PDB entry 2YU9 | X-ray diffraction, 3.40 A resolution | chains A and B of the 13 polymer chains in the assembly

== Chain A ==
Name: DNA-directed RNA polymerase II largest subunit
From: Saccharomyces cerevisiae
Notes: EC 2.7.7.6
Reference sequence: P04050 (RPB1_YEAST); residue numbers follow UniProt; this construct covers 1-1733
Sequence (1733 residues; row label = number of the first residue in the row):
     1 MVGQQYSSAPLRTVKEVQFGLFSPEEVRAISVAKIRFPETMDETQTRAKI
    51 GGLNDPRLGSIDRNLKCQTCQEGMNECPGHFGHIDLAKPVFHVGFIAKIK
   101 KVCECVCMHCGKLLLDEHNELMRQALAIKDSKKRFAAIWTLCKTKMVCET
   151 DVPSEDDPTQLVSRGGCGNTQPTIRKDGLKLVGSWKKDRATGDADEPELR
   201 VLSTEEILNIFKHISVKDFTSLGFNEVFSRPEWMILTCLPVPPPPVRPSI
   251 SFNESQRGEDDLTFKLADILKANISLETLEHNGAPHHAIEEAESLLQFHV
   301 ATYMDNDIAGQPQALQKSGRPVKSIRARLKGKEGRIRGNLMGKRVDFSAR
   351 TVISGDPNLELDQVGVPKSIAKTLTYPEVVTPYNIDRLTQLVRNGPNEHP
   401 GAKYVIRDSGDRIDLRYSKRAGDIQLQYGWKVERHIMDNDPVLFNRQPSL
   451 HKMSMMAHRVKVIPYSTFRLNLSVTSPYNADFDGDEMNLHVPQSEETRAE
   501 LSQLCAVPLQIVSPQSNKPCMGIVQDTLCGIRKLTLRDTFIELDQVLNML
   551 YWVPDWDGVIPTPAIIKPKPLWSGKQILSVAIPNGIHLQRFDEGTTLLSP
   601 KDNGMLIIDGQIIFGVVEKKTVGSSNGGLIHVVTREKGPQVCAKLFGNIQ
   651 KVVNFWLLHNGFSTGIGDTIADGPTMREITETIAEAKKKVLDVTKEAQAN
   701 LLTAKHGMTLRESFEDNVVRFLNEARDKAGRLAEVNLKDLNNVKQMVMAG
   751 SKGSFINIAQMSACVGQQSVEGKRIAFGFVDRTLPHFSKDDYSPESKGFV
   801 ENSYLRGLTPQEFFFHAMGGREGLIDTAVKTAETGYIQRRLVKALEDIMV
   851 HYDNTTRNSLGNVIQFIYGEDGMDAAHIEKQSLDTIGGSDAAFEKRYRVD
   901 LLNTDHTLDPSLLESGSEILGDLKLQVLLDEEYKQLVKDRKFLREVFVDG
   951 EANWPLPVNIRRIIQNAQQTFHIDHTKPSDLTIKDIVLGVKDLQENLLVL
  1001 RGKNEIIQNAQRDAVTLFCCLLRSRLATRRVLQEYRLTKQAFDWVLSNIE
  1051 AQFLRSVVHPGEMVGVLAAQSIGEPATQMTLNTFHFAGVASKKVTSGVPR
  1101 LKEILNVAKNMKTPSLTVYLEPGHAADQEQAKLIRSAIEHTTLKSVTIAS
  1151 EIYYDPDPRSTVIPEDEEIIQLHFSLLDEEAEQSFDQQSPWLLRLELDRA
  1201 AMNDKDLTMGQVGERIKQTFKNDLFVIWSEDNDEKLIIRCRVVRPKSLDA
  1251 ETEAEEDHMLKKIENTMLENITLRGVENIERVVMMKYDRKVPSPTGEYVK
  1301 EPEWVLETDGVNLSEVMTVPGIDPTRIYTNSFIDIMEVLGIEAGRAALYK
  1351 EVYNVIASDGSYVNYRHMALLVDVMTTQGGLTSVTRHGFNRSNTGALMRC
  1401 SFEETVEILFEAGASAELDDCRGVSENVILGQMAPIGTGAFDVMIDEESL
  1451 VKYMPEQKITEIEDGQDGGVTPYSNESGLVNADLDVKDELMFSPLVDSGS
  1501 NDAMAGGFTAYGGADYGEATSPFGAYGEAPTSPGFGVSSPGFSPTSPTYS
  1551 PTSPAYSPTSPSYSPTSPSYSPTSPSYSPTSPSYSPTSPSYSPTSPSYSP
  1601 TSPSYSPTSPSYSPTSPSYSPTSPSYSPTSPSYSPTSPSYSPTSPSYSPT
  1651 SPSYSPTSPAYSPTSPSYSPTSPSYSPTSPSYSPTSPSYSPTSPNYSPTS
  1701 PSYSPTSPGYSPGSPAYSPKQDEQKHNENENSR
Not modelled in the structure: 1-2, 155-160, 187-198, 1177-1186, 1245-1253, 1451-1733
Ion coordination: Zn2+ site 1: C67, C70, C77, H80; Zn2+ site 2: C107, C110, C148, C167; Mg2+: D481, D483, D485
Residues lining bound ligands: UTP: R446, P448, N479, D481, D483, Q1078
Reported in the primary citation:
  - catalytic residues: H1085 (proposed by the authors, not directly observed)
  - mutagenesis - R446A: abolished growth

== Chain B ==
Name: DNA-directed RNA polymerase II 140 kDa polypeptide
From: Saccharomyces cerevisiae
Notes: EC 2.7.7.6
Reference sequence: P08518 (RPB2_YEAST); residues 1-1224 here = UniProt positions 1-1224
Sequence (1224 residues; row label = number of the first residue in the row):
     1 MSDLANSEKYYDEDPYGFEDESAPITAEDSWAVISAFFREKGLVSQQLDS
    51 FNQFVDYTLQDIICEDSTLILEQLAQHTTESDNISRKYEISFGKIYVTKP
   101 MVNESDGVTHALYPQEARLRNLTYSSGLFVDVKKRTYEAIDVPGRELKYE
   151 LIAEESEDDSESGKVFIGRLPIMLRSKNCYLSEATESDLYKLKECPFDMG
   201 GYFIINGSEKVLIAQERSAGNIVQVFKKAAPSPISHVAEIRSALEKGSRF
   251 ISTLQVKLYGREGSSARTIKATLPYIKQDIPIVIIFRALGIIPDGEILEH
   301 ICYDVNDWQMLEMLKPCVEDGFVIQDRETALDFIGRRGTALGIKKEKRIQ
   351 YAKDILQKEFLPHITQLEGFESRKAFFLGYMINRLLLCALDRKDQDDRDH
   401 FGKKRLDLAGPLLAQLFKTLFKKLTKDIFRYMQRTVEEAHDFNMKLAINA
   451 KTITSGLKYALATGNWGEQKKAMSSRAGVSQVLNRYTYSSTLSHLRRTNT
   501 PIGRDGKLAKPRQLHNTHWGLVCPAETPEGQACGLVKNLSLMSCISVGTD
   551 PMPIITFLSEWGMEPLEDYVPHQSPDATRVFVNGVWHGVHRNPARLMETL
   601 RTLRRKGDINPEVSMIRDIREKELKIFTDAGRVYRPLFIVEDDESLGHKE
   651 LKVRKGHIAKLMATEYQDIEGGFEDVEEYTWSSLLNEGLVEYIDAEEEES
   701 ILIAMQPEDLEPAEANEENDLDVDPAKRIRVSHHATTFTHCEIHPSMILG
   751 VAASIIPFPDHNQSPRNTYQSAMGKQAMGVFLTNYNVRMDTMANILYYPQ
   801 KPLGTTRAMEYLKFRELPAGQNAIVAIACYSGYNQEDSMIMNQSSIDRGL
   851 FRSLFFRSYMDQEKKYGMSITETFEKPQRTNTLRMKHGTYDKLDDDGLIA
   901 PGVRVSGEDVIIGKTTPISPDEEELGQRTAYHSKRDASTPLRSTENGIVD
   951 QVLVTTNQDGLKFVKVRVRTTKIPQIGDKFASRHGQKGTIGITYRREDMP
  1001 FTAEGIVPDLIINPHAIPSRMTVAHLIECLLSKVAALSGNEGDASPFTDI
  1051 TVEGISKLLREHGYQSRGFEVMYNGHTGKKLMAQIFFGPTYYQRLRHMVD
  1101 DKIHARARGPMQVLTRQPVEGRSRDGGLRFGEMERDCMIAHGAASFLKER
  1151 LMEASDAFRVHICGICGLMTVIAKLNHNQFECKGCDNKIDIYQIHIPYAA
  1201 KLLFQELMAMNITPRLYTDRSRDF
Not modelled in the structure: 1-19, 71-88, 142-163, 438-445, 503-508, 669-677, 714-721, 920-932
Ion coordination: Zn2+: C1163, C1166, C1182, C1185
Residues lining bound ligands: UTP: R766, Y769, E836, D837, K987, S1019, R1020

== Chain A / chain B interface ==
Contacting residue pairs (379):
  Q4(A) with F1158(B); R1159(B)
  Q5(A) with R1159(B), hydrogen bond (backbone-side chain); L1175(B)
  Y6(A) with R1159(B); L1175(B)
  S7(A) with R1159(B); H1161(B); F1180(B); Q1193(B)
  S8(A) with N1178(B), hydrogen bond
  A9(A) with I1191(B); Q1193(B), hydrogen bond (backbone-side chain)
  P10(A) with Q1193(B), hydrogen bond (backbone-backbone)
  L11(A) with Q1193(B); I1194(B), hydrophobic; H1195(B)
  R12(A) with Y1192(B), hydrogen bond; Q1193(B), hydrogen bond (backbone-backbone); I1194(B); T1218(B)
  T13(A) with T1218(B)
  V14(A) with Y1217(B)
  K15(A) with Y1217(B), hydrogen bond (backbone-backbone); T1218(B); R1220(B), hydrogen bond (backbone-side chain)
  E16(A) with R1215(B); Y1217(B), hydrogen bond (backbone-backbone); D1219(B); R1220(B); S1221(B)
  V17(A) with R1215(B)
  Q18(A) with T1213(B); P1214(B); R1215(B), hydrogen bond (backbone-backbone)
  F19(A) with T1213(B)
  G20(A) with I1212(B); T1213(B), hydrogen bond (backbone-backbone)
  L21(A) with N1211(B); T1213(B), hydrogen bond (backbone-side chain)
  F22(A) with L1168(B), hydrophobic; M1208(B), hydrophobic; N1211(B), hydrogen bond (backbone-side chain); I1212(B); T1213(B)
  E26(A) with R1215(B), salt bridge
  A29(A) with K1183(B); G1184(B)
  I30(A) with T1170(B)
  S31(A) with K1183(B)
  Q68(A) with I1172(B)
  T69(A) with K1174(B)
  C70(A) with I1172(B), hydrophobic; A1173(B)
  Q71(A) with H1177(B)
  E72(A) with L1175(B)
  N75(A) with R1116(B)
  E76(A) with R1159(B), salt bridge
  P78(A) with V1160(B), hydrophobic; K1201(B), hydrogen bond (backbone-side chain); Q1205(B), hydrogen bond (backbone-side chain)
  G79(A) with Q1205(B)
  F81(A) with Q1205(B); M1208(B), hydrophobic; A1209(B)
  H92(A) with M1210(B); N1211(B)
  L236(A) with N1211(B)
  L239(A) with A1209(B)
  P240(A) with M1208(B); A1209(B), hydrophobic; N1211(B)
  P242(A) with A1209(B)
  P243(A) with Q1205(B)
  P245(A) with Y1198(B)
  V246(A) with Q1205(B)
  P248(A) with L1114(B)
  I250(A) with V1113(B), hydrophobic
  E254(A) with I918(B); R935(B)
  Y303(A) with A1209(B), hydrogen bond (side chain-backbone)
  M304(A) with M1210(B)
  I325(A) with E1206(B); M1210(B), hydrophobic
  R328(A) with E1206(B), salt bridge
  L329(A) with L1203(B), hydrophobic; E1206(B)
  R335(A) with T1115(B); L1202(B); E1206(B)
  I336(A) with L1203(B), hydrophobic
  R337(A) with R1129(B), hydrogen bond (backbone-side chain); E1132(B), salt bridge
  G338(A) with R1129(B), hydrogen bond (backbone-side chain)
  N339(A) with T1115(B); Q1117(B), hydrogen bond (backbone-side chain); A1199(B)
  L340(A) with A1199(B), hydrophobic; A1200(B); L1203(B), hydrophobic
  M341(A) with E1132(B); R1135(B)
  G342(A) with R1129(B), hydrogen bond (backbone-side chain); F1130(B)
  K343(A) with Q1117(B); R1129(B); F1130(B), hydrogen bond (backbone-backbone); L1151(B), hydrogen bond (side chain-backbone); S1155(B); D1156(B), salt bridge; P1197(B)
  R344(A) with Q1117(B); P1118(B); E1120(B), salt bridge; G1127(B), hydrogen bond (side chain-backbone); R1129(B); S1155(B)
  V345(A) with P1118(B); G1127(B); L1128(B); F1130(B), hydrophobic; R1150(B)
  D346(A) with R1106(B), salt bridge; R1108(B); P1118(B); R1150(B), hydrogen bond (backbone-side chain); A1154(B)
  F347(A) with R1106(B), hydrogen bond (backbone-backbone); A1107(B), hydrophobic; R1150(B), hydrogen bond (backbone-side chain)
  S348(A) with A1105(B); R1106(B), hydrogen bond (backbone-backbone); L1128(B)
  A349(A) with H1104(B); L1128(B)
  R350(A) with K1102(B); I1103(B); H1104(B), hydrogen bond (backbone-backbone); L1128(B)
  T351(A) with I1103(B)
  V352(A) with V1099(B), hydrophobic
  G355(A) with Y833(B)
  D356(A) with Y833(B)
  P357(A) with S831(B); G832(B); Y833(B)
  N358(A) with Y833(B)
  I370(A) with H1104(B)
  T373(A) with A1105(B); A1107(B)
  L374(A) with R1106(B)
  T375(A) with A1107(B)
  R412(A) with R1108(B)
  E433(A) with R1108(B), salt bridge
  L443(A) with F1146(B), hydrophobic
  N445(A) with E1134(B)
  Q447(A) with E1134(B), hydrogen bond
  S449(A) with M1133(B); E1134(B), hydrogen bond; C1137(B), hydrogen bond (backbone-side chain)
  L450(A) with M1133(B), hydrophobic
  H451(A) with C1137(B)
  K452(A) with A1140(B); H1141(B), hydrogen bond (backbone-side chain)
  M455(A) with F1130(B), hydrophobic; E1134(B); C1137(B), hydrophobic; M1138(B), hydrophobic; H1141(B)
  S466(A) with Q975(B), hydrogen bond; D1100(B), hydrogen bond; I1103(B)
  T467(A) with I976(B)
  R469(A) with I976(B); G991(B)
  L472(A) with Q835(B)
  T475(A) with E836(B)
  D481(A) with E836(B)
  F482(A) with Q835(B); E836(B), hydrogen bond (backbone-backbone); D837(B); S838(B); T989(B), hydrogen bond (backbone-side chain)
  D483(A) with D837(B); K979(B); K987(B), salt bridge
  G484(A) with T989(B)
  E486(A) with K1102(B), salt bridge
  H490(A) with F1130(B); R1150(B)
  V491(A) with R1150(B), hydrogen bond (backbone-side chain)
  P492(A) with E1149(B); R1150(B)
  Q493(A) with E1149(B), hydrogen bond (backbone-side chain)
  S494(A) with E1149(B)
  T497(A) with F1146(B); E1149(B), hydrogen bond
  E500(A) with A1143(B); A1144(B), hydrogen bond (side chain-backbone); S1145(B), hydrogen bond; F1146(B), hydrogen bond (side chain-backbone)
  L501(A) with F1146(B), hydrophobic
  C505(A) with M1138(B), hydrophobic; H1141(B)
  Q510(A) with H1141(B), hydrogen bond
  V524(A) with Q835(B)
  Q525(A) with Q835(B); E836(B), hydrogen bond (side chain-backbone); H1015(B)
  D526(A) with C829(B); Y830(B); N834(B); Q835(B), hydrogen bond (backbone-side chain); N1013(B), hydrogen bond; H1015(B), salt bridge
  T527(A) with Q835(B)
  C529(A) with H1015(B)
  L657(A) with C829(B), hydrophobic
  L658(A) with Y830(B); S831(B); N1074(B); H1076(B)
  H659(A) with N1074(B), hydrogen bond; T1077(B)
  N660(A) with L1081(B); M1082(B); A1083(B), hydrogen bond (backbone-backbone)
  G661(A) with L1081(B); A1083(B)
  F662(A) with A828(B); C829(B), hydrogen bond (backbone-backbone); P1014(B)
  S663(A) with I827(B); Q1084(B); I1085(B); F1086(B), hydrogen bond (side chain-backbone)
  T664(A) with I827(B); F1086(B)
  G665(A) with L1026(B); F1069(B); F1086(B)
  I666(A) with L1026(B); I1027(B), hydrophobic; V1052(B), hydrophobic; R1067(B); F1086(B)
  G667(A) with R1067(B)
  D668(A) with F1069(B)
  I670(A) with V1052(B), hydrophobic; R1067(B)
  N742(A) with F1069(B)
  M746(A) with P1014(B), hydrophobic; H1015(B); P1018(B), hydrophobic
  S751(A) with H1015(B), hydrogen bond
  K752(A) with H1015(B); S1019(B); R1020(B)
  N757(A) with P1018(B); M1021(B)
  Q760(A) with M1021(B)
  M761(A) with V1023(B), hydrophobic
  E771(A) with K510(B); Q513(B)
  A776(A) with N516(B), hydrogen bond (backbone-side chain)
  G778(A) with D397(B); H515(B); N516(B), hydrogen bond (backbone-side chain)
  F779(A) with N516(B); T517(B); E698(B); E699(B)
  V780(A) with E699(B), hydrogen bond (backbone-side chain)
  R782(A) with E698(B); E699(B); S700(B); I701(B), hydrogen bond (side chain-backbone)
  T783(A) with N516(B)
  L784(A) with W519(B), hydrophobic
  P785(A) with E698(B); I701(B); L702(B); I703(B)
  H786(A) with W519(B), hydrogen bond; I703(B); M705(B), hydrogen bond; E742(B)
  F787(A) with L702(B)
  S788(A) with A735(B)
  K789(A) with R620(B)
  E795(A) with V731(B)
  E801(A) with I729(B)
  N802(A) with R728(B); I729(B), hydrogen bond (side chain-backbone)
  Y804(A) with H761(B), hydrogen bond (backbone-side chain); N762(B); Q763(B); M1021(B)
  L805(A) with H761(B); V1052(B), hydrophobic
  R806(A) with R728(B), hydrogen bond (backbone-side chain); I729(B); H761(B)
  G807(A) with R728(B), hydrogen bond (backbone-side chain); D760(B); H761(B)
  L808(A) with D760(B), hydrogen bond (backbone-backbone); F1047(B)
  T809(A) with I729(B); R730(B)
  P810(A) with M705(B), hydrophobic; F1047(B)
  Q811(A) with V731(B)
  F813(A) with L749(B), hydrophobic; P759(B); F1047(B), hydrophobic
  F814(A) with L514(B), hydrophobic; N516(B); H518(B); W519(B), hydrophobic; P524(B), hydrophobic
  H816(A) with Q763(B); S764(B), hydrogen bond
  A817(A) with L514(B); P524(B), hydrophobic
  M818(A) with L514(B)
  G820(A) with S764(B)
  R821(A) with R512(B), hydrogen bond (side chain-backbone); L514(B); P524(B), hydrogen bond (side chain-backbone); G534(B)
  E822(A) with Q513(B), hydrogen bond
  L824(A) with Y769(B)
  I825(A) with R512(B); C533(B)
  A828(A) with G530(B)
  Q838(A) with M1133(B)
  R839(A) with E1132(B), salt bridge
  V842(A) with D1136(B)
  K843(A) with R1135(B)
  E846(A) with R1135(B), salt bridge
  M1063(A) with I1139(B)
  V1066(A) with D1136(B); A1140(B), hydrophobic
  Q1070(A) with C1137(B), hydrogen bond
  K1144(A) with E262(B), salt bridge
  N1265(A) with S265(B)
  E1269(A) with G263(B)
  L1409(A) with I1212(B)
  F1410(A) with M1210(B), hydrophobic; I1212(B), hydrophobic
  L1418(A) with R1222(B)
  D1420(A) with R1220(B), hydrogen bond (backbone-side chain)
  C1421(A) with R1220(B)
  R1422(A) with R1220(B)
  V1424(A) with I1139(B), hydrophobic
  V1428(A) with R1135(B); L1147(B), hydrophobic
  I1429(A) with P1197(B); A1200(B)
  L1430(A) with H1195(B); I1196(B); P1197(B); F1204(B), hydrophobic
  G1431(A) with K1148(B); M1152(B); P1197(B)
  Q1432(A) with K1148(B); H1195(B)
  M1433(A) with S1145(B); K1148(B)
  A1434(A) with A1144(B)
  I1436(A) with I1139(B), hydrophobic; G1142(B); A1144(B)
  T1438(A) with G1142(B), hydrogen bond (backbone-backbone); A1143(B); A1144(B); S1145(B)
Interface residues without a listed pair, chain A (217 interface residues in all): H80, F228, C238, S255, R320, R326, I353, P448, Y465, N488, E496, L504, D544, Q545, N654, T680, G753, I775, F777, D790, E812, E1062, V1406, G1437, G1439
Interface residues without a listed pair, chain B (197 interface residues in all): S264, K393, H400, Q469, K471, T527, E529, Q531, P725, A726, K727, P745, P765, N767, T768, G977, G988, I1017, L1030, K1079, V1119, G1131, C1166, N1176, L1207, L1216

== In short ==
217 residues of chain A face 197 of chain B across their interface, with 69 hydrogen bonds and 14 salt
bridges. Among the polar pairs are E26(A)-R1215(B), E76(A)-R1159(B) and R328(A)-E1206(B). UTP is bound between
chain A and chain B. The paper reports the catalytic residue H1085(A); R446A of chain A abolishes growth.
Here chain A is DNA-directed RNA polymerase II largest subunit and chain B is DNA-directed RNA polymerase II
140 kDa polypeptide, both from Saccharomyces cerevisiae. Entry 2YU9 (RNA polymerase II elongation complex in
150 mm MG+2 with UTP) was determined by X-ray diffraction together with 2E2H, 2E2I, 2E2J, 2NVQ, 2NVT, 2NVX,
2NVY and 2NVZ from the same study.
